Entry 5TZY (X-ray diffraction, 3.22 A resolution); this record covers chain A.

== Chain A ==
Molecule: Free fatty acid receptor 1, Endolysin
From: Homo sapiens
Notes: EC 3.2.1.17
UniProtKB: chimeric construct of O14842, P00720: residues 1-211 from O14842 (FFAR1_HUMAN) positions 1-211 (same numbers); residues 1002-1161 from P00720 positions 2-161 (UniProt number = residue number - 1000); residues 2214-2300 from O14842 (FFAR1_HUMAN) positions 214-300 (UniProt number = residue number - 2000)
Sequence (491 residues; row label = number of the first residue in the row; note: 1838 numbers in that range are skipped by the numbering (no residue carries them; nothing is unmodelled there); numbers below 1 keep their minus sign (Met-12 is residue -12)):
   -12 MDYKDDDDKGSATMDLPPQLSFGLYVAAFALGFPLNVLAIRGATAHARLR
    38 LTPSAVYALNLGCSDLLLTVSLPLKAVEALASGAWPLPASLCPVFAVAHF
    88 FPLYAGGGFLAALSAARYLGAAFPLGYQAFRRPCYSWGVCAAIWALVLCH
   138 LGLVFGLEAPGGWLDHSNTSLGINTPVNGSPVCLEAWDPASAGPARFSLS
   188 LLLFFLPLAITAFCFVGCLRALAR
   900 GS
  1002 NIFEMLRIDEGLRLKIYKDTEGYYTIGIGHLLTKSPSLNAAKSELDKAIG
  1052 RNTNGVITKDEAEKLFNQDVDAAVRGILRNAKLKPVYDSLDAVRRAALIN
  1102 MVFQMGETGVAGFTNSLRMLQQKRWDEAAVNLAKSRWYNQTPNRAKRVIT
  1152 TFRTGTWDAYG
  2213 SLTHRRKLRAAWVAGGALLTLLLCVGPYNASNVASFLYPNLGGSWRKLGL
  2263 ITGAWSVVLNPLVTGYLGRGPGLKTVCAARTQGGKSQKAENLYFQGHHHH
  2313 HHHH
Disordered / not traced: -12 to 1, 164, 1013-1021, 1038, 1055-1061, 1156-1157, 2213, 2279-2316
Disulfide bonds: Cys79-Cys170
Differences from the reference sequence: initiating methionine (-12); expression tag (-11 to 0, 2301-2316); engineered mutation Ala42 (Leu in O14842), Ala103 (Gly in O14842), Phe202 (Tyr in O14842), Gly1012 (Arg12 in P00720), Thr1054 (Cys54 in P00720), Ala1097 (Cys97 in P00720), Arg1137 (Ile137 in P00720); linker (900-901, 1162, 2213)
Ligand contacts:
  - 7OS ((2S,3R)-3-cyclopropyl-3-[(2R)-2-(1-{(1S)-1-[5-fluoro-2-(trifluoromethoxy)phenyl]ethyl}piperidin-4-yl)-3,4-dihydro-2H-1-benzopyran-7-yl]-2-methylpropanoic acid): Pro40, Tyr44, Tyr91, Ala92, Gly95, Ala98, Ala99, Ala102, Ala103, Leu106, Tyr114, Tyr122, Ser123, Val126, Ile130, Leu133, Val134, Leu189, Leu190, Leu193, Pro194, Ile197
  - MK6 ((5aR,6S,6aS)-3-({2',6'-dimethyl-4'-[3-(methylsulfonyl)propoxy][1,1'-biphenyl]-3-yl}methoxy)-5,5a,6,6a-tetrahydrocyclopropa[4,5]cyclopenta[1,2-c]pyridine-6-carboxylic acid): Pro80, Ala83, Val84, Phe87, Tyr91, Leu135, Leu138, Gly139, Val141, Phe142, Gly143, Leu158, Leu171, Arg183, Leu186, Tyr2240, Asn2244, Arg2258
Curated features (UniProtKB/Swiss-Prot):
  - active site (Proton donor/acceptor): Glu1011, Asp1020
  - binding site (substrate): Leu1032, Phe1104, Ser1117, Asn1132

== In short ==
Ligands of chain A: compound MK6 and compound 7OS. Curated annotation (UniProt) lists active-site residues
Glu1011 and Asp1020 and 4 substrate-binding residues.
Chain A is Free fatty acid receptor 1, Endolysin (Homo sapiens); the structure, GPR40 in complex with AgoPAM
AP8 and partial agonist MK-8666, was determined by X-ray diffraction (same publication as 5TZR).
